Entry 8W09 (electron microscopy, 3.20 A resolution); this record covers chains I and N of the 12 polymer chains in the assembly.

== Chain I ==
Name: Integrase
Organism: Human immunodeficiency virus 1
UniProt: Q9YUI7 (Q9YUI7_9HIV1); residue numbers follow UniProt; this construct covers 1-288
Chain sequence (292 residues; row label = number of the first residue in the row; numbers below 1 keep their minus sign (Gly-3 is residue -3)):
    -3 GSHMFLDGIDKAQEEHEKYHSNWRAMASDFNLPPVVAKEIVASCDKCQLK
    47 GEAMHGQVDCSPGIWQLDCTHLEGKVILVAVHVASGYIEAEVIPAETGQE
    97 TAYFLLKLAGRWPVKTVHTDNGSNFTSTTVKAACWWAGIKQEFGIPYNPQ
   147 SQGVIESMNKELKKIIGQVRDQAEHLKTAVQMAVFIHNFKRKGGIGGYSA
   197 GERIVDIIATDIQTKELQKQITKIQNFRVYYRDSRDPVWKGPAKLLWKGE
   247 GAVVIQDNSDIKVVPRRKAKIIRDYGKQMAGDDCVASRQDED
Disordered / not traced: -3 to 0, 229-236, 269-288
Sequence notes: expression tag (-3 to 0); conflict Gly140 (Ser in Q9YUI7)
Metal / ion sites: Zn2+: His12, His16, Cys40, Cys43; Mg2+ site 1: Asp64, Asp116 (together with Dolutegravir); Mg2+ site 2: Asp64, Glu152 (together with Dolutegravir)
Residues lining bound ligands: Dolutegravir (DLU; (4R,12aS)-N-(2,4-difluorobenzyl)-7-hydroxy-4-methyl-6,8-dioxo-3,4,6,8,12,12a-hexahydro-2H-pyrido[1',2':4,5]pyrazino[2,1-b][1,3]oxazine-9-carboxamide): Asp64, Asp116, Asn117, Gly118, Tyr143, Pro145, Gln146, Glu152

== Chain N ==
Molecule: vDNA
Sequence (90 nucleotides; each row starts with the number of its first residue):
    15 ACTGCTAGAGATTTTCCACACTTTTTTTTTTTTTTTTTTTTTTTTTTTTT
    65 TTTTTTTTTTTTTTTTTTTTTTTTTTTTTTTTTTTTTTTT
Disordered / not traced: 34-104

== Interface between chain I and chain N ==
Pairs across the interface (28):
  His51(I) - DG18(N)  base contact
  Gly52(I) - DT17(N)  phosphate contact
  Gly52(I) - DG18(N)  hydrogen bond to the phosphate
  Gly52(I) - DC19(N)  phosphate contact
  Gln53(I) - DT17(N)  hydrogen bond to the base
  Gln53(I) - DC19(N)  phosphate contact
  Val54(I) - DG18(N)  phosphate contact
  Val54(I) - DC19(N)  hydrogen bond to the phosphate
  Asp55(I) - DT17(N)  base contact
  His114(I) - DT17(N)  phosphate contact
  Gly140(I) - DT17(N)  phosphate contact
  Ile141(I) - DC16(N)  phosphate contact
  Ile141(I) - DT17(N)  hydrogen bond to the phosphate
  Asn144(I) - DT17(N)  sugar contact
  Asn144(I) - DG18(N)  hydrogen bond to the phosphate
  Gln146(I) - DG18(N)  sugar contact
  Ser147(I) - DT17(N)  hydrogen bond to the phosphate
  Gly149(I) - DG18(N)  hydrogen bond to the base
  Gly149(I) - DC19(N)  sugar contact
  Val150(I) - DC19(N)  sugar contact
  Glu152(I) - DG18(N)  base contact
  Ser153(I) - DG18(N)  hydrogen bond to the base
  Ser153(I) - DC19(N)  hydrogen bond to the base
  Ser153(I) - DT20(N)  sugar contact
  Met154(I) - DT20(N)  sugar contact
  Lys156(I) - DT20(N)  base contact
  Glu157(I) - DA21(N)  sugar contact
  His183(I) - DA21(N)  salt bridge to the phosphate
Other interface residues (no listed pair), chain I (21 interface residues in all): Lys160, Arg187
Other interface residues (no listed pair), chain N (7 interface residues in all): DG22

== Overview ==
Chain I and chain N form an interface of 21 and 7 residues respectively, with 9 hydrogen bonds and 1 salt
bridge. Polar contacts include Gln53(I)-DT17(N), Gly149(I)-DG18(N) and Ser153(I)-DG18(N). Chain I binds
Dolutegravir. His12(I), His16(I), Cys40(I) and Cys43(I) form the Zn2+ site.
Here chain I is Integrase (Human immunodeficiency virus 1) and chain N is vDNA. Entry 8W09 (HIV-1 wild-type
intasome core) was determined by electron microscopy (same publication as 8W2R and 8W34).
